PDB entry 7LXD | electron microscopy, 4.11 A resolution (low resolution: residue-level contacts below are approximate; hydrogen-bond / salt-bridge calls are withheld) | chains E and F of the 5 polymer chains in the assembly

Chain E:
Name: DNA polymerase zeta processivity subunit
From: Saccharomyces cerevisiae (strain ATCC 204508 / S288c)
Reference sequence: P38927 (REV7_YEAST); numbering as in UniProt (aligned over 1-245)
Sequence (245 residues; each row starts with the number of its first residue):
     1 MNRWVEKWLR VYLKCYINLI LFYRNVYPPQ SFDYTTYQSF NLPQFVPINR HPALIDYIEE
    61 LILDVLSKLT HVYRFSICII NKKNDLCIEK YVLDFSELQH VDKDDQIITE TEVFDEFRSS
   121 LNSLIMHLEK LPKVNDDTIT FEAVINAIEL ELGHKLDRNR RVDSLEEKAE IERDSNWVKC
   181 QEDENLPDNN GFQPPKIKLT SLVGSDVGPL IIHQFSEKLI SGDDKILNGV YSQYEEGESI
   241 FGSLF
Not modelled in the structure: 1, 183-195, 220-245

Chain F:
Name: DNA polymerase delta small subunit
From: Saccharomyces cerevisiae (strain ATCC 204508 / S288c)
Notes: EC 2.7.7.7
Reference sequence: P46957 (DPOD2_YEAST); numbering as in UniProt (aligned over 1-487)
Sequence (489 residues; row label = number of the first residue in the row; numbers below 1 keep their minus sign (Leu-1 is residue -1)):
    -1 LHMDALLTKF NEDRSLQDEN LSQPRTRVRI VDDNLYNKSN PFQLCYKKRD YGSQYYHIYQ
    59 YRLKTFRERV LKECDKRWDA GFTLNGQLVL KKDKVLDIQG NQPCWCVGSI YCEMKYKPNV
   119 LDEVINDTYG APDLTKSYTD KEGGSDEIML EDESGRVLLV GDFIRSTPFI TGVVVGILGM
   179 EAEAGTFQVL DICYPTPLPQ NPFPAPIATC PTRGKIALVS GLNLNNTSPD RLLRLEILRE
   239 FLMGRINNKI DDISLIGRLL ICGNSVDFDI KSVNKDELMI SLTEFSKFLH NILPSISVDI
   299 MPGTNDPSDK SLPQQPFHKS LFDKSLESYF NGSNKEILNL VTNPYEFSYN GVDVLAVSGK
   359 NINDICKYVI PSNDNGESEN KVEEGESNDF KDDIEHRLDL MECTMKWQNI APTAPDTLWC
   419 YPYTDKDPFV LDKWPHVYIV ANQPYFGTRV VEIGGKNIKI ISVPEFSSTG MIILLDLETL
   479 EAETVKIDI
Not modelled in the structure: -1, 48-50, 118-125, 374-390, 487
Construct notes: expression tag (-1 to 0)
Swiss-Prot annotation at these positions:
  - modified residue: Met1 (N-acetylmethionine), Ser20 (Phosphoserine)

How chain E and chain F interact:
Contacting residue pairs (18; chain E residue first):
  Asp33(E) - Thr225(F)
  Tyr34(E) - Asn224(F)
  Tyr34(E) - Thr225(F)
  Tyr34(E) - Ser226(F)
  Tyr34(E) - Pro227(F)
  Thr35(E) - Asn224(F)
  Thr36(E) - Asn224(F)
  Thr36(E) - Ile278(F)
  Tyr37(E) - Asp274(F)
  Tyr37(E) - Glu275(F)
  Ser39(E) - Asp274(F)
  Phe40(E) - Asp274(F)
  Phe40(E) - Ile278(F)
  Asn41(E) - Ile278(F)
  Phe45(E) - Asn224(F)
  Phe45(E) - Ser226(F)
  Phe45(E) - Pro227(F)
  Phe45(E) - Leu230(F)
Other interface residues (no listed pair), chain F (9 interface residues in all): Asn272

In short:
Chain E and chain F each contribute 9 residues to their interface.
Here chain E is DNA polymerase zeta processivity subunit and chain F is DNA polymerase delta small subunit,
both from Saccharomyces cerevisiae (strain ATCC 204508 / S288c). Entry 7LXD (Structure of yeast DNA Polymerase
Zeta (apo)) was determined by electron microscopy, deposited together with 6VE5.
